1R2Z - chains C and A of the 3 polymer chains in the assembly; structure by X-ray diffraction, 1.63 A resolution.

Chain C:
Molecule: 12-nt DNA strand
Sequence (12 nucleotides; each row starts with the number of its first residue):
    13 GTCCAXGTCT AC
Modified / non-standard residues: UMP (2'-deoxyuridine 5'-monophosphate) at position 18

Chain A:
Molecule: MutM
From: Geobacillus stearothermophilus
Notes: engineered mutation(s): E3Q
UniProtKB: P84131 (P84131_BACST); numbering as in UniProt (aligned over 1-274)
Amino-acid sequence (274 residues; numbered 1 to 274; the number before each row is that of its first residue):
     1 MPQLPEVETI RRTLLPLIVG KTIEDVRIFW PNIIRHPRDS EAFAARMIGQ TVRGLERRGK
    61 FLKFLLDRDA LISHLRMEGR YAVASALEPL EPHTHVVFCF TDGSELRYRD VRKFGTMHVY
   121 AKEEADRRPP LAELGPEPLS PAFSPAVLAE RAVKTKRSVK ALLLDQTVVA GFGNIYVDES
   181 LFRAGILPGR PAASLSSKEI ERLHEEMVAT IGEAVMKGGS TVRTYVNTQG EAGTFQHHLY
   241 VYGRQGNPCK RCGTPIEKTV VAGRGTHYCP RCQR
Unresolved in the structure: 1
Ion coordination: Zn2+: Cys249, Cys252, Cys269, Cys272
From the paper describing this entry:
  - conformationally variable residues (order/disorder transition, side-chain flip): Glu78, Thr224
  - catalytic residues: Pro2 (citing earlier work)

How chain C and chain A interact:
Pairs across the interface (33):
  DC16(C) with Lys258(A), phosphate contact
  DA17(C) with Met77(A), sugar contact; Arg112(A), hydrogen bond to the base; Tyr242(A), phosphate contact; Lys258(A), salt bridge to the phosphate; Gly265(A), phosphate contact
  UMP_18(C) with Pro2(A), sugar contact; Gln3(A), hydrogen bond to the sugar; Glu6(A), base contact; Met77(A), sugar contact; Asn174(A), hydrogen bond to the phosphate; Ile175(A), sugar contact; Ser220(A), base contact; Thr221(A), base contact; Val222(A), base contact; Arg223(A), base contact; Thr224(A), base contact; Tyr225(A), base contact; Tyr242(A), hydrogen bond to the phosphate; Arg264(A), salt bridge to the phosphate
  DG19(C) with Gln3(A), phosphate contact; Lys60(A), salt bridge to the phosphate; His74(A), phosphate contact; Arg76(A), sugar contact; Met77(A), phosphate contact; Phe114(A), base contact; Gly173(A), phosphate contact; Asn174(A), hydrogen bond to the phosphate; Arg264(A), salt bridge to the phosphate
  DT20(C) with Lys60(A), salt bridge to the phosphate; His74(A), sugar contact; Arg76(A), hydrogen bond to the sugar; Gln166(A), phosphate contact
Interface residues without a listed pair, chain A (25 interface residues in all): Glu78, Leu164

Summary:
The interface between chain C and chain A involves 5 residues on one side and 25 on the other; the contacts
include 6 hydrogen bonds and 5 salt bridges. Among the polar pairs are DA17(C)-Arg112(A), UMP_18(C)-Gln3(A)
and DT20(C)-Arg76(A). From the paper: the catalytic residue Pro2(A); conformational variability at Glu78(A)
and Thr224(A).
Here chain C is a 12-nt DNA strand and chain A is MutM (Geobacillus stearothermophilus). Entry 1R2Z (MutM
(Fpg) bound to 5,6-dihydrouracil (DHU) containing DNA) was determined by X-ray diffraction, deposited together
with 1R2Y.
